5NPD - chain A; structure by X-ray diffraction, 1.95 A resolution.

[Chain A]
Molecule: Oligosaccharide 4-alpha-D-glucosyltransferase
From: Cellvibrio japonicus
Notes: EC 2.4.1.161
UniProtKB: B3PEE6 (OL4AG_CELJU); residue numbers follow UniProt; this construct covers 25-816
Amino-acid sequence (835 residues; row label = number of the first residue in the row):
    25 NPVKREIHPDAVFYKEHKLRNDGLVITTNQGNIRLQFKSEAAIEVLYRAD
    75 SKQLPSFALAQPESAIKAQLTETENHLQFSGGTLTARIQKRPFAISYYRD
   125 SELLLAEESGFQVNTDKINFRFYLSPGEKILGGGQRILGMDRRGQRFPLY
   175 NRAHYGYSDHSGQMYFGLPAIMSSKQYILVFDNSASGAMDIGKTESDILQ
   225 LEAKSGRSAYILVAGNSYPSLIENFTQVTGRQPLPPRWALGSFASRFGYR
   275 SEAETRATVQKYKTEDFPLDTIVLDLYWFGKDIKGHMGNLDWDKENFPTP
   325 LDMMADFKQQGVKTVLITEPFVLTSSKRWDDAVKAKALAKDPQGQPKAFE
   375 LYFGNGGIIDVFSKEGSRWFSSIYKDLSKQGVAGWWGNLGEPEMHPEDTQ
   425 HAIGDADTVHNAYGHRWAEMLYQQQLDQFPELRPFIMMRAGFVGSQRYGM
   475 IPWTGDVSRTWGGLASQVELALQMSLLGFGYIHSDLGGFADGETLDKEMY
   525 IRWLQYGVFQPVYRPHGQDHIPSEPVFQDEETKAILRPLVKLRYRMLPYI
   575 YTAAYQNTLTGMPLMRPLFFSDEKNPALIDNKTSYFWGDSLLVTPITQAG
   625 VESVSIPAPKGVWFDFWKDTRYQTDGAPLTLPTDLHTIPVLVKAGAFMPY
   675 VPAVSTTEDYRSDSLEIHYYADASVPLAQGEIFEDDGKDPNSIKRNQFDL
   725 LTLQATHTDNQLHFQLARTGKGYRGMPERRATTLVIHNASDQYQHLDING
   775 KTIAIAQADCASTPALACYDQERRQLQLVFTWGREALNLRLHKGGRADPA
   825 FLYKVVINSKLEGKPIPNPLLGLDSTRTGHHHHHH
Disordered / not traced: 25-34, 138-140, 818-859
Construct notes: engineered mutation Asn-412 (Asp in B3PEE6); expression tag (817-859)
Cystine bridges: Cys-784/Cys-792
Small-molecule neighbours:
  - 94B ((1S,2S,3S,4R,5R,6S)-5-(hydroxymethyl)-7-azabicyclo[4.1.0]heptane-2,3,4-triol): Phe-271, Asp-299, Leu-300, Ile-341, Glu-343, Trp-410, Asn-412, Leu-413, Arg-463, Trp-477, Asp-480, Phe-513, His-540
  - oxalate ion (OXL): Ala-697, His-731, Ser-764, Tyr-767, Arg-798, Lys-817
From the paper describing this entry:
  - mutagenesis - D412N: abolished catalytic activity (proposed by the authors, not directly observed)

[Summary]
Ligands of chain A: compound 94B and oxalate ion. The paper reports that D412N abolishes catalytic activity.
Chain A is Oligosaccharide 4-alpha-D-glucosyltransferase (Cellvibrio japonicus); the structure, Crystal
Structure of D412N nucleophile mutant cjAgd31B (alpha-transglucosylase from Glycoside Hydrolase Family 31) in
complex with ..., was determined by X-ray diffraction, deposited together with 5NPB, 5NPC, 5NPE, 5NPF and
5O0S.
